Entry 9C81 (X-ray diffraction, 1.70 A resolution); this record covers chain A.

Chain A:
Protein: AmpC Beta-lactamase
From: Escherichia coli
Notes: EC 3.5.2.6
UniProtKB: P00811 (AMPC_ECOLI); residues -15 to 361 here correspond to UniProt positions 1-377 (UniProt number = residue number + 16)
Chain sequence (377 residues; numbered -15 to 361; the number before each row is that of its first residue; numbers below 1 keep their minus sign (Met-15 is residue -15)):
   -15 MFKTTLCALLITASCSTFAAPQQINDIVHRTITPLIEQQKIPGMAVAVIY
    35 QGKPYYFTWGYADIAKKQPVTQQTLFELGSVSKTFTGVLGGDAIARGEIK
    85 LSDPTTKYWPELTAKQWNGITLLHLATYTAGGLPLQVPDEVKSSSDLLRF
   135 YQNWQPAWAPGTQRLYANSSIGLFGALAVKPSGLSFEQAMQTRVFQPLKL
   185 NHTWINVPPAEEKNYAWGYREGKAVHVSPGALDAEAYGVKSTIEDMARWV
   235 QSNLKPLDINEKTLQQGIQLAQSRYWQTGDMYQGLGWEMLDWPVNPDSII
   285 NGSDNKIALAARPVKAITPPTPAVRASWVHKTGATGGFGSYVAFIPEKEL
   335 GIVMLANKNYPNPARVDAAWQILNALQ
Disordered / not traced: -15 to 4
Small-molecule neighbours: A1AU0 ((2R)-2-phenoxy-3-{[(1S,2S,4S)-spiro[bicyclo[2.2.1]heptane-7,1'-cyclopropane]-2-carbonyl]amino}propanoic acid): Ser64, Leu119, Gln120, Tyr150, Asn152, Arg204, Val211, Tyr221, Asn289, Leu293, Ala318, Thr319, Gly320, Asn343
UniProt features mapped onto this chain:
  - active site: Ser64 (Acyl-ester intermediate)
  - binding site (a beta-lactam): Ser64, Gln120, Tyr150, Asn152, Ala318, Asn343

Overview:
Bound to chain A: compound A1AU0. UniProt lists active-site residue Ser64 and 6 beta-lactam-binding residues.
Chain A is AmpC Beta-lactamase (Escherichia coli); the structure, X-ray crystal structure of AmpC
beta-lactamase with inhibitor, was determined by X-ray diffraction together with 9DHL, 9C6P and 9C84 from the
same study.
